8TLM - chains A and B of the 3 polymer chains in the assembly; structure by electron microscopy, 2.90 A resolution.

[Chain A]
Name: Fab heavy chain
Source organism: Oryctolagus cuniculus
Notes: antibody fragment or engineered binder
Sequence (225 residues; row label = number of the first residue in the row):
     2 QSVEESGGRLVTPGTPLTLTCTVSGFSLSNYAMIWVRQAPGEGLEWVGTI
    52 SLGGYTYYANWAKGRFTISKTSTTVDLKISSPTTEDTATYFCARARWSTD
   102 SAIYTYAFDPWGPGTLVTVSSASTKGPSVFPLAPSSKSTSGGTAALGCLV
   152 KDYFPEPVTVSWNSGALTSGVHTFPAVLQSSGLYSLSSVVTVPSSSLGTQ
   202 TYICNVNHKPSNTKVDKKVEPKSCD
Unresolved in the structure: 137-142, 223-226
Cystine bridges: Cys22-Cys93, Cys149-Cys205

[Chain B]
Name: Fab light chain
Source organism: Oryctolagus cuniculus
Notes: antibody fragment or engineered binder
Sequence (217 residues; row label = number of the first residue in the row):
     1 AYDMTQTPASVEVAVGGTVTIKCQASQSISSYLSWYQQKPGQRPELLIYK
    51 ASTLASGVSSRFKGSGSGTQFTLTISDLEAADAATYYCQQGYTSSNIDNI
   101 FGGGTEVVVKRTVAAPSVFIFPPSDEQLKSGTASVVCLLNNFYPREAKVQ
   151 WKVDNALQSGNSQESVTEQDSKDSTYSLSSTLTLSKADYEKHKVYACEVT
   201 HQGLSSPVTKSFNRGEC
Unresolved in the structure: 216-217
Cystine bridges: Cys23-Cys88, Cys137-Cys197

[How chain A and chain B interact]
Contacting residue pairs (60; chain A residue first):
  Gln39(A) with Gln38(B), hydrogen bond; Tyr87(B)
  Gly44(A) with Tyr87(B)
  Leu45(A) with Tyr87(B), hydrophobic; Asn99(B), hydrogen bond (backbone-side chain)
  Glu46(A) with Asn99(B)
  Trp47(A) with Ile97(B), hydrophobic; Asn99(B), hydrogen bond (backbone-side chain); Ile100(B), hydrophobic
  Ala60(A) with Ile97(B); Asp98(B)
  Asn61(A) with Asn96(B), hydrogen bond; Ile97(B), hydrogen bond (backbone-backbone); Asp98(B)
  Trp62(A) with Asp98(B)
  Trp98(A) with Tyr49(B), hydrophobic
  Ala103(A) with Ser94(B), hydrogen bond (backbone-side chain)
  Ile104(A) with Tyr92(B)
  Tyr105(A) with Tyr32(B), hydrophobic; Gly91(B), hydrogen bond (backbone-backbone); Tyr92(B), hydrogen bond (backbone-backbone)
  Thr106(A) with Gly91(B), hydrogen bond (backbone-backbone)
  Tyr107(A) with Tyr32(B), hydrophobic; Ser34(B); Tyr36(B), hydrogen bond (backbone-side chain); Tyr49(B), hydrophobic; Lys50(B); Gln89(B)
  Ala108(A) with Tyr36(B)
  Phe109(A) with Tyr36(B), hydrogen bond (backbone-side chain); Leu46(B); Gln89(B)
  Trp112(A) with Arg43(B), hydrogen bond (backbone-side chain); Pro44(B)
  Gly113(A) with Arg43(B)
  Pro114(A) with Arg43(B)
  Phe131(A) with Ser124(B); Glu126(B); Gln127(B)
  Pro132(A) with Ser124(B)
  Leu133(A) with Phe121(B), hydrophobic
  Ala134(A) with Phe121(B)
  Ala146(A) with Phe119(B), hydrophobic; Phe121(B)
  Lys152(A) with Gln127(B)
  His173(A) with Asn140(B), hydrogen bond; Asn141(B); Ser177(B)
  Phe175(A) with Leu138(B), hydrophobic; Ser165(B); Thr167(B); Ser177(B); Leu178(B); Ser179(B)
  Pro176(A) with Ser165(B), hydrogen bond (backbone-side chain); Val166(B)
  Val178(A) with Gln163(B)
  Leu179(A) with Gln163(B), hydrogen bond (backbone-side chain)
  Val190(A) with Leu138(B), hydrophobic
  Lys218(A) with Glu126(B), salt bridge
Interface residues without a listed pair, chain A (43 interface residues in all): Val37, Glu43, Tyr58, Lys64, Phe92, Asp110, Val130, Thr144, Leu147, Leu150, Gln180
Interface residues without a listed pair, chain B (39 interface residues in all): Thr93, Phe101, Ser130, Ser134, Val136

[In short]
The interface between chain A and chain B involves 43 residues on one side and 39 on the other, with 15
hydrogen bonds and 1 salt bridge. Among the polar pairs are Lys218(A)-Glu126(B), Gln39(A)-Gln38(B) and
Leu45(A)-Asn99(B).
Here chain A is Fab heavy chain and chain B is Fab light chain, both from Oryctolagus cuniculus. Entry 8TLM
(Structure of a class A GPCR/Fab complex) was determined by electron microscopy, deposited together with 8U1U.
